Entry 6HLP (X-ray diffraction, 2.20 A resolution); this record covers chain A.

# Chain A
Molecule: Substance-P receptor
Source organism: Homo sapiens
UniProtKB: chimeric construct of P25103, Q9V2J8: residues 1-1219 from P25103 (NK1R_HUMAN) positions 1-228 (offset varies); residues 1220-1413 from Q9V2J8 positions 220-413 (UniProt number = residue number - 1000); residues 238-335 from P25103 (NK1R_HUMAN) positions 238-335 (same numbers)
Chain sequence (520 residues; row label = number of the first residue in the row):
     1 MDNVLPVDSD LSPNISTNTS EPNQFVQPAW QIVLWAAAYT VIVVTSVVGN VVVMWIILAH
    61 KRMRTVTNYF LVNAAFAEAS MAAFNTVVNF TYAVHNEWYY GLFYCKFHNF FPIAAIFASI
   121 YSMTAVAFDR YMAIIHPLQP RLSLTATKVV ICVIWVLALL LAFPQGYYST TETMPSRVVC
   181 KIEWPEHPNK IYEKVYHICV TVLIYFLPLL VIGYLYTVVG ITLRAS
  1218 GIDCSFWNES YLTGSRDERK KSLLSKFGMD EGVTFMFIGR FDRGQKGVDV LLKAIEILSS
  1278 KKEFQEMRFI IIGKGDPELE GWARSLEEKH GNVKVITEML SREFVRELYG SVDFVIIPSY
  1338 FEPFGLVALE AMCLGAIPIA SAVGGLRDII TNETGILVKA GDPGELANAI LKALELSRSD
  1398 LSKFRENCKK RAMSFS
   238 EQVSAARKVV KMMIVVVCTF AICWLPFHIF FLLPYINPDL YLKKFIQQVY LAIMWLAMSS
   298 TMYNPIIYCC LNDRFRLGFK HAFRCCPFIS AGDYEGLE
Not modelled in the structure: 1-26, 278, 328-335
Disulfide bonds: Cys105-Cys180
Modified residues: Cys322 (S-(2-amino-2-oxoethyl)-L-cysteine; YCM); Cys1221 (S-(2-amino-2-oxoethyl)-L-cysteine; YCM)
Construct notes: engineered mutation Ala74 (Leu in P25103), Ile116 (Val in P25103), Leu144 (Ala in P25103), Lys181 (Met in P25103), Leu215 (Ala in P25103), Arg224 (Trp in P25103), Ala243 (Lys in P25103); conflict Gly1218 (Glu227 in P25103)
Ligand contacts: GAW (2-[3,5-bis(trifluoromethyl)phenyl]-N,2-dimethyl-N-[4-(2-methylphenyl)-6-(4-methylpiperazin-1-yl)pyridin-3-yl]propanamide): Met81, Asn89, His108, Asn109, Pro112, Ile113, Ile116, Gln165, Ile182, Tyr196, His197, Val200, Thr201, Ile204, Trp261, Phe264, His265, Phe268, Pro271, Tyr272, Met291, Met295
Curated features (UniProtKB/Swiss-Prot):
  - binding site (CP-96345): His197
  - glycosylation (N-linked (GlcNAc...) asparagine): Asn14, Asn18
  - lipidation: Cys322 (S-palmitoyl cysteine)
What the authors report for this chain:
  - binding site for GAW: Gln165, His197, Phe268, Pro271, Tyr272
  - mutagenesis - H197A (10-fold): decreased binding to GAW
  - mutagenesis - H197F: unchanged binding to GAW
  - conformationally variable residues (side-chain flip): Gln165, His197, Tyr272
  - contacts within the chain: Asn50-Glu78 (water-mediated contact), Glu78-Ser119 (hydrogen bond), Glu78-Asn301 (hydrogen bond), Val253-Asn301 (water-mediated contact), His197-Tyr272 (hydrogen bond)

# In short
Ligands of chain A: compound GAW. Curated annotation (UniProt) lists CP-96345-binding residue His197. The
paper reports a binding site for GAW at Gln165, His197 and Phe268 among others; H197A reduces binding to GAW.
Chain A is Substance-P receptor (Homo sapiens); the structure, Crystal structure of the Neurokinin 1 receptor
in complex with the small molecule antagonist Netupitant, was determined by X-ray diffraction together with
6HLL and 6HLO from the same study.
